PDB entry 8DBS | electron microscopy, 3.50 A resolution | chains X and a of the 22 polymer chains in the assembly

Chain X:
Protein: ATP synthase subunit b
From: Escherichia coli
UniProtKB: A0A829DQ01 (A0A829DQ01_ECOLX); residues 1-156 here = UniProt positions 1-156
Amino-acid sequence (156 residues; row label = number of the first residue in the row):
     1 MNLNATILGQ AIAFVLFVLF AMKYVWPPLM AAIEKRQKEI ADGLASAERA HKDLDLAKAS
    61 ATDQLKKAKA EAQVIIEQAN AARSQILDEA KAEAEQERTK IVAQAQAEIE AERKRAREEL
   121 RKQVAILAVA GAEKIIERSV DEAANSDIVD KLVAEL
Construct notes: conflict A21 (Cys in A0A829DQ01), A81 (Lys in A0A829DQ01), A82 (Arg in A0A829DQ01)

Chain a:
Protein: ATP synthase subunit a
From: Escherichia coli
UniProtKB: C3SL77 (C3SL77_ECOLX); residue numbers follow UniProt; this construct covers 4-269
Amino-acid sequence (266 residues; row label = number of the first residue in the row):
     4 ENMTPQDYIG HHLNNLQLDL RTFSLVDPQN PPATFWTINI DSMFFSVVLG LLFLVLFRSV
    64 AKKATSGVPG KFQTAIELVI GFVNGSVKDM YHGKSKLIAP LALTIFVWVF LMNLMDLLPI
   124 DLLPYIAEHV LGLPALRVVP SADVNVTLSM ALGVFILILF YSIKMKGIGG FTKELTLQPF
   184 NHWAFIPVNL ILEGVSLLSK PVSLGLRLFG NMYAGELIFI LIAGLLPWWS QWILNVPWAI
   244 FHILIITLQA FIFMVLTIVY LSMASE

Interface between chain X and chain a:
Residue-residue contacts (48):
  M1(X) with V147(a); Y216(a)
  N4(X) with Q20(a); F38(a), hydrogen bond (side chain-backbone); T40(a), hydrogen bond; I41(a), hydrogen bond (side chain-backbone); N42(a); N148(a)
  A5(X) with F38(a), hydrogen bond (backbone-backbone); W39(a), hydrophobic; I41(a)
  T6(X) with I41(a); N42(a), hydrogen bond (side chain-backbone); M46(a); D146(a); N148(a)
  I7(X) with N148(a)
  G9(X) with M46(a)
  Q10(X) with M46(a), hydrogen bond (backbone-side chain); S49(a), hydrogen bond; W111(a); S152(a)
  A11(X) with S152(a), hydrogen bond (backbone-side chain)
  A13(X) with V50(a), hydrophobic
  F14(X) with W111(a), hydrophobic; M153(a), hydrophobic
  F17(X) with V50(a), hydrophobic; G53(a); L54(a), hydrophobic; W111(a), hydrophobic
  A21(X) with T107(a)
  M22(X) with L100(a), hydrophobic
  V25(X) with L57(a), hydrophobic
  W26(X) with A102(a), hydrophobic; P103(a), hydrophobic; L106(a), hydrophobic
  P28(X) with R61(a)
  L29(X) with F60(a), hydrophobic; A64(a), hydrophobic; I83(a), hydrophobic
  M30(X) with I83(a), hydrophobic
  A32(X) with S69(a), hydrogen bond (backbone-side chain)
  I33(X) with E80(a)
  K35(X) with S69(a)
  R36(X) with T68(a), hydrogen bond (side chain-backbone); S69(a), hydrogen bond (side chain-backbone); G70(a), hydrogen bond (side chain-backbone); P72(a)
Interface residues without a listed pair, chain X (25 interface residues in all): N2, L3, V18
Interface residues without a listed pair, chain a (41 interface residues in all): L16, L23, T37, V63, V71, I79, L104, V149

In short:
25 residues of chain X and 41 residues of chain a are in contact, with 12 hydrogen bonds. Polar contacts
include N4(X)-F38(a), N4(X)-T40(a) and N4(X)-I41(a).
Here chain X is ATP synthase subunit b and chain a is ATP synthase subunit a, both from Escherichia coli.
Entry 8DBS (E. coli ATP synthase imaged in 10mM MgATP State2 "half-up" Fo classified) was determined by
electron microscopy together with 8DBP, 8DBQ, 8DBR, 8DBT, 8DBU, 8DBV and 8DBW from the same study.
